8V51 - chains D and E of the 5 polymer chains in the assembly; structure by X-ray diffraction, 2.10 A resolution.

[Chain D]
Name: D1 TCR alpha chain
Organism: Homo sapiens
Chain sequence (198 residues; row label = number of the first residue in the row; note: 16 numbers in that range are skipped by the numbering (no residue carries them; nothing is unmodelled there)):
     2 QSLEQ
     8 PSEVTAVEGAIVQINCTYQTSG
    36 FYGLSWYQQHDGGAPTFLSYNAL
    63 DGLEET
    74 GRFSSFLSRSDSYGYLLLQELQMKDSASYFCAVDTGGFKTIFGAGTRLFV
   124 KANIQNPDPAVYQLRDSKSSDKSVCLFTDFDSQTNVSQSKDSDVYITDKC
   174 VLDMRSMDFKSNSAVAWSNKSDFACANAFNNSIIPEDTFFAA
Disulfide bonds: Cys-23/Cys-104

[Chain E]
Name: D1 TCR beta chain
Organism: Homo sapiens
Chain sequence (242 residues; row label = number of the first residue in the row; note: 12 numbers in that range are skipped by the numbering (no residue carries them; nothing is unmodelled there)):
     3 GVSQSPRYKVAKRGQDVALRCDPISGH
    37 VSLFWYQQALGQGPEFLTYFQN
    63 EAQLDKSGLPSDRFFAERP
    83 EGSVSTLKIQRTQQEDSAVYLCASSPTGGQETQYFGPGTRLLVLEDLKNV
   133 FPPEVAVFEPSEAEISHTQKATLVCLATGFYPDHVELSWWVNGKEVHSGV
   183 CTDPQPLKEQPALNDSRYALSSRLRVSATFWQNPRNHFRCQVQFYGLSEN
   233 DEWTQDRAKPVTQIVSAEAWGRAD
Disulfide bonds: Cys-23/Cys-104, Cys-157/Cys-222

[Interface between chain D and chain E]
Pairs across the interface (95; chain D residue first):
  Tyr-37(D) with Gln-112(E)
  Tyr-42(D) with Thr-114(E); Gln-115(E), hydrogen bond (side chain-backbone); Phe-117(E), hydrophobic
  Gln-44(D) with Gln-44(E), hydrogen bond
  Ala-49(D) with Phe-117(E); Gly-118(E); Pro-119(E), hydrophobic
  Pro-50(D) with Phe-117(E)
  Phe-52(D) with Thr-114(E)
  Tyr-55(D) with Gln-112(E), hydrogen bond (side chain-backbone)
  Phe-103(D) with Gln-44(E); Gln-48(E); Gly-49(E)
  Asp-107(D) with Gln-112(E), hydrogen bond
  Thr-108(D) with Gln-112(E)
  Gly-109(D) with Gln-112(E), hydrogen bond (backbone-side chain)
  Gly-110(D) with Gly-111(E); Gln-112(E), hydrogen bond (backbone-side chain)
  Phe-111(D) with Phe-40(E); Tyr-55(E), hydrophobic; Asp-67(E); Gln-112(E)
  Lys-112(D) with Phe-52(E); Ser-69(E), hydrogen bond
  Thr-113(D) with Tyr-42(E); Gln-115(E), hydrogen bond
  Phe-115(D) with Tyr-42(E); Pro-50(E); Phe-117(E), hydrophobic
  Gly-116(D) with Gly-49(E)
  Ala-117(D) with Gly-47(E); Gln-48(E); Gly-49(E)
  Asp-131(D) with His-149(E), salt bridge; Thr-150(E)
  Tyr-135(D) with Ser-143(E); Ala-145(E); Glu-146(E); His-149(E); Thr-150(E)
  Gln-136(D) with Ser-143(E), hydrogen bond (backbone-side chain)
  Leu-137(D) with Phe-140(E); Glu-141(E); Pro-142(E), hydrophobic; Ser-143(E); Thr-154(E); Val-156(E), hydrophobic
  Arg-138(D) with Phe-140(E); Glu-141(E), hydrogen bond (backbone-backbone)
  Asp-139(D) with Val-139(E); Phe-140(E)
  Asp-144(D) with Phe-140(E)
  Lys-145(D) with Thr-160(E)
  Val-147(D) with Phe-140(E), hydrophobic; Val-156(E), hydrophobic; Leu-158(E), hydrophobic
  Leu-149(D) with Thr-154(E); Val-156(E), hydrophobic
  Asp-152(D) with Thr-150(E); Arg-207(E), salt bridge
  Tyr-168(D) with Leu-189(E), hydrophobic; Glu-191(E), hydrogen bond (side chain-backbone)
  Ile-169(D) with Leu-189(E)
  Thr-170(D) with Asp-185(E); Ser-203(E); Arg-205(E), hydrogen bond
  Asp-171(D) with Asp-185(E); Arg-205(E), hydrogen bond (backbone-side chain)
  Cys-173(D) with Cys-183(E), hydrogen bond (backbone-side chain); Thr-184(E), hydrogen bond (side chain-backbone); Asp-185(E); Arg-205(E), hydrogen bond
  Val-174(D) with Cys-183(E), hydrogen bond (backbone-side chain)
  Leu-175(D) with Gly-181(E); Cys-183(E); Arg-207(E)
  Asp-176(D) with Ser-180(E), hydrogen bond (backbone-side chain); Gly-181(E), hydrogen bond (backbone-backbone)
  Met-177(D) with Lys-152(E); Arg-207(E); Val-208(E)
  Arg-178(D) with Ser-180(E), hydrogen bond (backbone-side chain)
  Met-180(D) with Ser-209(E)
  Phe-182(D) with Lys-152(E); Arg-207(E)
  Ser-184(D) with Arg-207(E), hydrogen bond
  Ser-186(D) with Arg-205(E), hydrogen bond
  Ala-187(D) with Arg-205(E)
  Val-188(D) with Ser-203(E); Arg-205(E)
  Trp-190(D) with Leu-158(E), hydrophobic; Leu-189(E), hydrophobic; Ala-201(E), hydrophobic
  Ala-214(D) with Ala-145(E), hydrophobic
Also at the interface, not in a pair above, chain D (53 interface residues in all): Asp-46, Gly-47, Gly-48, Ser-140, Thr-151, Phe-212
Also at the interface, not in a pair above, chain E (51 interface residues in all): Leu-103, Glu-113, Ala-138, Val-182, Pro-186, Lys-190

[Overview]
53 residues of chain D face 51 of chain E across their interface, with 22 hydrogen bonds and 2 salt bridges.
Polar contacts include Asp-131(D)/His-149(E), Asp-152(D)/Arg-207(E) and Tyr-42(D)/Gln-115(E).
Chain D is D1 TCR alpha chain and chain E is D1 TCR beta chain, both from Homo sapiens; the structure, Crystal
structure of a HLA-B*35:01-NP10 with D1 TCR, was determined by X-ray diffraction, deposited together with
8V4Z, 8V50 and 8EMF.
